7A42 - chains A and B; structure by X-ray diffraction, 1.75 A resolution.

[Chain A (and B)]
Protein: Fluoroacetate dehalogenase
From: Rhodopseudomonas palustris
Notes: EC 3.8.1.3; chain B of this document is another copy of the same molecule, construct and numbering; everything in this record applies to it too
Reference sequence: Q6NAM1 (DEHA_RHOPA); numbering as in UniProt (aligned over 1-302)
Chain sequence (306 residues; numbered -1 to 304; the number before each row is that of its first residue; numbers below 1 keep their minus sign (Gly-1 is residue -1)):
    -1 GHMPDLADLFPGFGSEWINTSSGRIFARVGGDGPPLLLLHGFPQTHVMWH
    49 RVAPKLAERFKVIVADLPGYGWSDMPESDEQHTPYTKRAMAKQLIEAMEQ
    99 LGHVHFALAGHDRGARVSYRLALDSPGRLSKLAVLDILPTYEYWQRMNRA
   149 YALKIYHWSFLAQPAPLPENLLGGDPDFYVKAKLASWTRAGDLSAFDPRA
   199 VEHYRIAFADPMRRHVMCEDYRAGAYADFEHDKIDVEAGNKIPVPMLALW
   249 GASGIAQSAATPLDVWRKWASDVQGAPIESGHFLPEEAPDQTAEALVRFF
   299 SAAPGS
Unresolved in the structure: -1 to 2, 301-304 (chain B: -1 to 2, 300-304)
Construct notes: expression tag (-1 to 0, 303-304)
Swiss-Prot annotation at these positions:
  - active site: Asp110 (Nucleophile), His280 (Proton acceptor)
  - binding site (fluoroacetate): Arg111, Arg114, His155, Trp156, Tyr219
  - site: Asp134 (Important for enzyme activity)
  - mutagenesis: Phe40 (F40A: Reduced catalytic rate. Minor effect on substrate affinity), Asp110 (D110N: Loss of enzyme activity), His155 (H155N: Reduced catalytic rate with fluoroacetate, but increased catalytic rate with chloroacetate. Minor effect on substrate affinity), Trp156 (W156H: Reduced catalytic rate. Reduced substrate affinity), Trp185 (W185F: Reduced catalytic rate. Minor effect on substrate affinity), Tyr219 (Y219F: Reduced catalytic rate. Minor effect on substrate affinity), His280 (H280N: Abolishes hydrolysis of covalent reaction intermediate)

[Chain A / chain B interface]
Contacting residue pairs (46; chain A residue first):
  Trp142(A) - Arg147(B)
  Trp142(A) - Leu151(B)  hydrophobic
  Met145(A) - Met145(B)
  Met145(A) - Asn146(B)
  Met145(A) - Ala150(B)  hydrophobic
  Asn146(A) - Met145(B)
  Arg147(A) - Trp142(B)
  Arg147(A) - Met145(B)
  Arg147(A) - Ala223(B)  hydrogen bond (side chain-backbone)
  Arg147(A) - Tyr224(B)
  Arg147(A) - Phe227(B)
  Ala150(A) - Met145(B)  hydrophobic
  Ala150(A) - Ser157(B)  hydrogen bond (backbone-side chain)
  Leu151(A) - Ser157(B)
  Leu151(A) - Ala160(B)  hydrophobic
  Leu151(A) - Gln161(B)  hydrogen bond (backbone-side chain)
  Leu151(A) - Tyr224(B)
  Tyr154(A) - Ser157(B)
  Tyr154(A) - Phe158(B)  hydrophobic
  Tyr154(A) - Gln161(B)
  Tyr154(A) - Leu165(B)
  Ser157(A) - Ala150(B)  hydrogen bond (side chain-backbone)
  Ser157(A) - Leu151(B)
  Ser157(A) - Tyr154(B)
  Phe158(A) - Tyr154(B)  hydrophobic
  Phe158(A) - Phe158(B)  hydrophobic
  Phe158(A) - Leu169(B)  hydrophobic
  Gln161(A) - Leu151(B)  hydrogen bond (side chain-backbone)
  Gln161(A) - Tyr154(B)
  Leu165(A) - Tyr154(B)
  Leu165(A) - Phe176(B)  hydrophobic
  Leu165(A) - Lys181(B)
  Asn168(A) - Asp173(B)
  Asn168(A) - Phe176(B)
  Leu169(A) - Leu169(B)
  Leu169(A) - Gly172(B)
  Leu169(A) - Tyr177(B)  hydrophobic
  Gly172(A) - Gly172(B)
  Phe176(A) - Leu165(B)  hydrophobic
  Phe176(A) - Asn168(B)
  Tyr177(A) - Leu169(B)  hydrophobic
  Lys181(A) - Leu165(B)
  Ala223(A) - Arg147(B)  hydrogen bond (backbone-side chain)
  Tyr224(A) - Arg147(B)
  Tyr224(A) - Leu151(B)
  Phe227(A) - Arg147(B)
Also at the interface, not in a pair above, chain A (25 interface residues in all): Ala160, Pro164, Leu170, Ala180, Glu228
Also at the interface, not in a pair above, chain B (26 interface residues in all): Trp156, Pro164, Leu170, Ala180

[Summary]
Chain A and chain B form an interface of 25 and 26 residues respectively, with 6 hydrogen bonds. Among the
polar pairs are Arg147(A)-Ala223(B), Ala150(A)-Ser157(B) and Leu151(A)-Gln161(B). UniProt lists active-site
residues Asp110(A) and His280(A), 5 fluoroacetate-binding residues and 7 mutagenesis sites on chain A.
Chain A and chain B are both Fluoroacetate dehalogenase (Rhodopseudomonas palustris); the structure,
Fluoroacetate Dehalogenase measured by serial synchrotron crystallography, was determined by X-ray diffraction
(same publication as 7A43, 7A44 and 7A45).
